8FCK - chains E and F of the 8 polymer chains in the assembly; structure by electron microscopy, 6.88 A resolution (low resolution: residue-level contacts below are approximate; hydrogen-bond / salt-bridge calls are withheld).

[Chain E]
Protein: HAUS augmin like complex subunit 2 L homeolog, Green fluorescent protein chimera
Organism: Xenopus laevis
Reference sequence: chimeric construct of Q6INL9, P42212: residues 1-222 from Q6INL9 (Q6INL9_XENLA) positions 1-222 (same numbers); residues 227-463 from P42212 positions 2-238 (UniProt number = residue number - 225)
Sequence (472 residues; numbered 1 to 472; the number before each row is that of its first residue):
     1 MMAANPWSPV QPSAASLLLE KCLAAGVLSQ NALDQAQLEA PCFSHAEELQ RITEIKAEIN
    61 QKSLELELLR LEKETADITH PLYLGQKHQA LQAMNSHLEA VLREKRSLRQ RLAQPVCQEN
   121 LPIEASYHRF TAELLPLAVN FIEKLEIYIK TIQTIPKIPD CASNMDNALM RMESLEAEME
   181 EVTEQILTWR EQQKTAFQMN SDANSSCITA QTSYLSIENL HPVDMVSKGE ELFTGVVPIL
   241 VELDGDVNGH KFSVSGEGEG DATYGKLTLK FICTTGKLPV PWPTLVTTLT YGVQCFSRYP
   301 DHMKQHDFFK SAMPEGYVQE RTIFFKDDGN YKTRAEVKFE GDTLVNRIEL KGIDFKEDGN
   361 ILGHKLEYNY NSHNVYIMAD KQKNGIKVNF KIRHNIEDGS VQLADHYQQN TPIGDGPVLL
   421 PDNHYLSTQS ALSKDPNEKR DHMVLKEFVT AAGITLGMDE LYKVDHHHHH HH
Disordered / not traced: 223-472
Construct notes: linker (223-226); conflict Leu289 (Phe64 in P42212), Thr290 (Ser65 in P42212), Lys446 (Leu221 in P42212), Leu456 (His231 in P42212); expression tag (464-472)
Curated features (UniProtKB/Swiss-Prot):
  - modified residue: Tyr291 (Z: -2,3-didehydrotyrosine)

[Chain F]
Protein: HAUS augmin like complex subunit 6 L homeolog
Organism: Xenopus laevis
Reference sequence: A0JPI0 (A0JPI0_XENLA); numbering as in UniProt (aligned over 1-430)
Sequence (442 residues; numbered -11 to 430; the number before each row is that of its first residue; numbers below 1 keep their minus sign (Gly-11 is residue -11)):
   -11 GPASGSTRGA EFMQSGSRPH LAWQREHMWL ALQGLGFESG AEAANAGKTL VHVTFGVNMF
    49 DKPNKDAFYV VFHFLFGKLD NVRCKEVFRY CWPPLDKKRD AEFRKACCEW LKKISDEVGA
   109 GFPQVVASIF LSPGGPKFVH LLYHFARYVM LQHIKRDADA GNVFISEALQ SKIQDPQKAL
   169 ARNKLARQKY LKVLQKENLV IEEYQRKAQL LIKQIRDMRS EHVALQNQQK LAEKVDRKIS
   229 DKDENIQKTR CMWNTIMQML KEMEKEVDVV DAVVRGNIDQ YCLDGTNATL NIPNLLISRI
   289 ESEMHRLQMD NVYEAGKVNL ITVVQLLNEA LKLVSGERSL YDCKGVRLDL QYLHGKAKFE
   349 SEVLTRLRNM RHKIKREDLV SIEKIIADRE REWERKWEKI LGKCPFSLLK GLNPALELNP
   409 PMAPFSFDPA SEEVLKSSVF CH
Disordered / not traced: -11 to 0, 394-430
Construct notes: expression tag (-11 to 0)

[How chain E and chain F interact]
Pairs across the interface (115):
  Trp7(E) - Arg204(F)
  Ser8(E) - Gln197(F)
  Val10(E) - Glu190(F)
  Val10(E) - Gln193(F)
  Val10(E) - Gln197(F)
  Gln11(E) - Gln193(F)
  Ser13(E) - Asn186(F)
  Ser13(E) - Ile189(F)
  Ala14(E) - Glu185(F)
  Ala15(E) - Leu182(F)
  Ala15(E) - Glu185(F)
  Ala15(E) - Asn186(F)
  Ser16(E) - Asn186(F)
  Leu18(E) - Tyr178(F)
  Leu19(E) - Leu182(F)
  Leu28(E) - Leu179(F)
  Ala32(E) - Leu179(F)
  Leu33(E) - Gln183(F)
  Gln35(E) - Gln176(F)
  Ala36(E) - Lys180(F)
  Ala36(E) - Gln183(F)
  Gln37(E) - Lys180(F)
  Gln37(E) - Gln183(F)
  Leu38(E) - Lys180(F)
  Leu38(E) - Leu187(F)
  Ala40(E) - Lys184(F)
  Cys42(E) - Lys184(F)
  Cys42(E) - Val188(F)
  Cys42(E) - Glu191(F)
  Cys42(E) - Lys195(F)
  Phe43(E) - Val188(F)
  Phe43(E) - Glu191(F)
  Phe43(E) - Tyr192(F)
  Phe43(E) - Lys195(F)
  Glu47(E) - Lys195(F)
  Glu74(E) - Arg238(F)
  Asp77(E) - Arg238(F)
  Ile78(E) - Ile234(F)
  Ile78(E) - Thr237(F)
  Ile78(E) - Arg238(F)
  Ile78(E) - Trp241(F)
  Lys87(E) - Trp241(F)
  Ala90(E) - Met245(F)
  Ala90(E) - Leu248(F)
  Leu91(E) - Trp241(F)
  Met94(E) - Leu248(F)
  Met94(E) - Val255(F)
  Ser96(E) - Arg263(F)
  His97(E) - Val255(F)
  His97(E) - Val258(F)
  His97(E) - Asp259(F)
  Ala100(E) - Val262(F)
  Val101(E) - Val258(F)
  Val101(E) - Val262(F)
  Leu108(E) - Val261(F)
  Arg111(E) - Ile266(F)
  Arg111(E) - Asp267(F)
  Leu121(E) - Leu271(F)
  His128(E) - Tyr269(F)
  Arg129(E) - Tyr269(F)
  Thr131(E) - Leu271(F)
  Ala132(E) - Tyr269(F)
  Ala132(E) - Cys270(F)
  Ala132(E) - Leu271(F)
  Leu135(E) - Gly273(F)
  Ala138(E) - Leu315(F)
  Val139(E) - Leu278(F)
  Phe141(E) - Leu315(F)
  Phe141(E) - Leu319(F)
  Ile142(E) - Leu278(F)
  Ile142(E) - Pro281(F)
  Ile142(E) - Leu284(F)
  Ile142(E) - Val311(F)
  Ile142(E) - Leu314(F)
  Ile142(E) - Leu315(F)
  Glu143(E) - Leu278(F)
  Glu143(E) - Asn279(F)
  Leu145(E) - Leu284(F)
  Leu145(E) - Ala318(F)
  Leu145(E) - Leu321(F)
  Glu146(E) - Pro281(F)
  Glu146(E) - Asn282(F)
  Glu146(E) - Leu283(F)
  Ile149(E) - Leu283(F)
  Ile149(E) - Leu321(F)
  Ile152(E) - Val322(F)
  Ile152(E) - Glu325(F)
  Ile152(E) - Arg326(F)
  Ile152(E) - Tyr329(F)
  Gln153(E) - Glu325(F)
  Gln153(E) - Tyr329(F)
  Ile155(E) - Tyr329(F)
  Ile155(E) - Asp330(F)
  Ile155(E) - Val334(F)
  Pro156(E) - Tyr329(F)
  Ile158(E) - Val334(F)
  Met165(E) - Tyr340(F)
  Asp166(E) - Tyr340(F)
  Asp166(E) - Lys344(F)
  Leu169(E) - Lys344(F)
  Leu169(E) - Glu348(F)
  Glu173(E) - Lys344(F)
  Glu173(E) - Phe347(F)
  Glu176(E) - Val351(F)
  Glu176(E) - Arg354(F)
  Glu176(E) - Leu355(F)
  Met179(E) - Met358(F)
  Glu180(E) - Met358(F)
  Thr183(E) - Met358(F)
  Thr183(E) - Ile362(F)
  Leu187(E) - Lys361(F)
  Leu187(E) - Asp366(F)
  Arg190(E) - Ser369(F)
  Arg190(E) - Ile370(F)
  Arg190(E) - Ile373(F)
Also at the interface, not in a pair above, chain E (72 interface residues in all): Pro6, Pro9, Thr75, Gln86, Glu104, Ala162, Met170, Met172, Glu184
Also at the interface, not in a pair above, chain F (78 interface residues in all): Arg194, Ile244, Met251, Asp272, Ala276, Thr277, Leu308, Leu336, Leu341

[In short]
The interface between chain E and chain F involves 72 residues on one side and 78 on the other.
Here chain E is HAUS augmin like complex subunit 2 L homeolog, Green fluorescent protein chimera and chain F
is HAUS augmin like complex subunit 6 L homeolog, both from Xenopus laevis. Entry 8FCK (Structure of the
vertebrate augmin complex) was determined by electron microscopy.
